PDB entry 6NXV | X-ray diffraction, 2.75 A resolution | chain A

[Chain A]
Protein: Glutathione S-transferase
Source organism: Xanthomonas axonopodis pv. citri (strain 306)
Reference sequence: Q8PG02 (Q8PG02_XANAC); residue numbers follow UniProt; this construct covers 1-207
Amino-acid sequence (207 residues; each row starts with the number of its first residue):
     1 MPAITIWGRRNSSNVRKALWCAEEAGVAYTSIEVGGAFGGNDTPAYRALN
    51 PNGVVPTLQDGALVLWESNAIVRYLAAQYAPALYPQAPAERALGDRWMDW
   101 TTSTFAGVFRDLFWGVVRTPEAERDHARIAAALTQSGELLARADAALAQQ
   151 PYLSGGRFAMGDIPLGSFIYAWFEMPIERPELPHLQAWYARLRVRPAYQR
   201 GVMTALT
Not modelled in the structure: 37-51
Reported in the primary citation:
  - conformationally variable residues (order/disorder transition): A37 to P51

[Summary]
From the paper: conformational variability at A37.
Chain A is Glutathione S-transferase (Xanthomonas axonopodis pv. citri (strain 306)); the structure, Crystal
structure of the theta class glutathione S-transferase from the citrus canker pathogen Xanthomonas axonopodis
pv. ..., was determined by X-ray diffraction (same publication as 6NV6).
